PDB entry 5JNE | X-ray diffraction, 2.85 A resolution | chains B and C of the 4 polymer chains in the assembly

# Chain B
Protein: SUMO-conjugating enzyme UBC9
Organism: Saccharomyces cerevisiae (strain ATCC 204508 / S288c)
Notes: EC 6.3.2.-
UniProtKB: P50623 (UBC9_YEAST); residue numbers follow UniProt; this construct covers 1-157
Sequence (160 residues; row label = number of the first residue in the row; numbers below 1 keep their minus sign (Gly-2 is residue -2)):
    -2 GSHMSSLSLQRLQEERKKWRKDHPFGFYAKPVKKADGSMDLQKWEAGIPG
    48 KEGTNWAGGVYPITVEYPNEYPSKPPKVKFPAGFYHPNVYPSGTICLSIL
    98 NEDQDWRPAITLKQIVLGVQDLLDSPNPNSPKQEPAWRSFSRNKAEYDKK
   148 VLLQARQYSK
Disordered / not traced: -2 to -1, 157
Covalent attachments: ethane-1,2-dithiol (6LN) linked to Cys93
Sequence notes: expression tag (-2 to 0); engineered mutation Ser5 (Cys in P50623), Lys129 (Ala in P50623), Arg153 (Lys in P50623)
Small-molecule neighbours: ethane-1,2-dithiol (6LN): Leu94, Ser95, Asn98, Gln101
Curated features (UniProtKB/Swiss-Prot):
  - active site: Cys93 (Glycyl thioester intermediate)
  - modified residue: Ser2 (N-acetylserine)
Reported in the primary citation:
  - mutagenesis - Y87A: abolished catalytic activity on Lys127
  - mutagenesis - N98A, N124A, S127A, S127D: decreased catalytic activity on Lys164
  - binding site for ethane-1,2-dithiol: Cys93
  - catalytic residues: Cys93 (citing earlier work)

# Chain C
Protein: Ubiquitin-like protein SMT3
Organism: Saccharomyces cerevisiae
UniProtKB: Q12306 (SMT3_YEAST); residues 19-98 here = UniProt positions 19-98
Sequence (84 residues; numbered 15 to 98; the number before each row is that of its first residue):
    15 GSHMRPETHINLKVSDGSSEIFFKIKKTTPLRRLMEAFAKRQGKEMDSLR
    65 FLYDGIRIQADQTPEDLDMEDNDIIEAHREQIGG
Disordered / not traced: 15-19
Sequence notes: expression tag (15-18); engineered mutation Arg19 (Lys in Q12306)
Small-molecule neighbours: ethane-1,2-dithiol (6LN): Ile96, Gly97, Gly98
Curated features (UniProtKB/Swiss-Prot):
  - cross-link: Gly98 (Glycyl lysine isopeptide (Gly-Lys) (interchain with K-? in acceptor proteins))

# Interface between chain B and chain C
Residue-residue contacts (21):
  Asn85(B) with Gly97(C); Gly98(C)
  Cys93(B) with Ile96(C); Gly97(C); Gly98(C), hydrogen bond (backbone-backbone)
  Leu94(B) with Gln95(C); Ile96(C)
  Ser95(B) with Glu94(C); Gln95(C); Ile96(C), hydrogen bond (backbone-backbone)
  Ile96(B) with Gln95(C)
  Arg104(B) with Arg93(C)
  Ile107(B) with Arg93(C)
  Gln111(B) with Arg93(C), hydrogen bond
  Gly115(B) with Gln95(C), hydrogen bond (backbone-side chain)
  Asp118(B) with Arg64(C), salt bridge
  Leu119(B) with Gly97(C)
  Asn124(B) with Ile96(C); Gly97(C), hydrogen bond (side chain-backbone)
  Ser127(B) with Gly98(C)
  Lys129(B) with Gly98(C), covalent bond
Also at the interface, not in a pair above, chain B (17 interface residues in all): Asp102, Ala106, Leu114
Also at the interface, not in a pair above, chain C (9 interface residues in all): Asp30, His92
From the paper, about this interface:
  - interface residues, chain B: Lys129(B)

# Summary
Chain B and chain C form an interface of 17 and 9 residues respectively; the contacts include 1 covalent bond,
5 hydrogen bonds and 1 salt bridge. Polar pairs include Asp118(B)-Arg64(C), Gln111(B)-Arg93(C) and
Gly115(B)-Gln95(C). From the paper: the catalytic residue Cys93(B); N98A, N124A and S127A of chain B, among
others, reduce catalytic activity on Lys164; 5 substitutions were tested in all.
Chain B is SUMO-conjugating enzyme UBC9 (Saccharomyces cerevisiae (strain ATCC 204508 / S288c)) and chain C is
Ubiquitin-like protein SMT3 (Saccharomyces cerevisiae); the structure, E2-SUMO-Siz1 E3-SUMO-PCNA complex, was
determined by X-ray diffraction.
